Entry 6TW9 (X-ray diffraction, 1.52 A resolution); this record covers chain A.

Chain A:
Molecule: DNA repair and recombination protein RadA
From: Pyrococcus furiosus (strain ATCC 43587 / DSM 3638 / JCM 8422 / Vc1)
Notes: fragment: humRadA22F
UniProtKB: O74036 (RADA_PYRFU); aligned to UniProt positions 108-349 over residues 108-349
Sequence (231 residues; each row starts with the number of its first residue; note: 12 numbers in that range are skipped by the numbering (no residue carries them; nothing is unmodelled there)):
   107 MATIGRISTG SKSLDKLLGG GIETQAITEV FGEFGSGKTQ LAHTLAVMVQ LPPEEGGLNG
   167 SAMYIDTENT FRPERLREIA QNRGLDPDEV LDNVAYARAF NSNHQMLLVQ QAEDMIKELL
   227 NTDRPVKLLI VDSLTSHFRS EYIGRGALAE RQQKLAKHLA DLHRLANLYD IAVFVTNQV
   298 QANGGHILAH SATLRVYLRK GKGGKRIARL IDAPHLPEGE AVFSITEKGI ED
Unresolved in the structure: 107, 298-303
Sequence notes: initiating methionine (107); engineered mutation Ala-168 (Val in O74036), Met-169 (Ile in O74036), Tyr-170 (Trp in O74036), Leu-182 (Ile in O74036), Asp-198 (Lys in O74036), Asn-199 (His in O74036), Val-200 (Ile in O74036), Ala-201 (Tyr in O74036), Tyr-202 (Val in O74036), Met-221 (Lys in O74036), Asn-300 (Arg288 in O74036)
Swiss-Prot annotation at these positions:
  - binding site (ATP): Gly-138 to Thr-145
Ligand contacts: O08 (N-[2-[(2S,4R)-2-[[(1S)-1-(2-chloranyl-4-methoxy-phenyl)ethyl]carbamoyl]-4-oxidanyl-pyrrolidin-1-yl]-2-oxidanylidene-ethyl]-6-fluoranyl-quinoline-2-carboxamide): Met-169, Tyr-170, Ile-171, Phe-177, Pro-179, Leu-197, Val-200, Ala-201, Tyr-202, Ala-203, Leu-214, Gln-217, Ala-218, Leu-235
What the authors report for this chain:
  - binding site for O08: Val-200

Summary:
Chain A binds compound O08. UniProt lists 8 ATP-binding residues. From the paper: a binding site for O08 at
Val-200.
Chain A is DNA repair and recombination protein RadA (Pyrococcus furiosus (strain ATCC 43587 / DSM 3638 / JCM
8422 / Vc1)); the structure, HumRadA22F in complex with CAM833, was determined by X-ray diffraction, deposited
together with 6TV3, 6TW3 and 6XTW.
